Entry 1HZW (X-ray diffraction, 2.00 A resolution); this record covers chains A and B.

== Chain A (and B) ==
Protein: Thymidylate synthase
From: Homo sapiens
Notes: EC 2.1.1.45; chain B of this document is another copy of the same molecule, construct and numbering; everything in this record applies to it too
Reference sequence: P04818 (TYSY_HUMAN); numbering as in UniProt; present here: 1-6, 30-313
Sequence (290 residues; row label = number of the first residue in the row; note: 23 numbers in that range are skipped by the numbering (no residue carries them; nothing is unmodelled there)):
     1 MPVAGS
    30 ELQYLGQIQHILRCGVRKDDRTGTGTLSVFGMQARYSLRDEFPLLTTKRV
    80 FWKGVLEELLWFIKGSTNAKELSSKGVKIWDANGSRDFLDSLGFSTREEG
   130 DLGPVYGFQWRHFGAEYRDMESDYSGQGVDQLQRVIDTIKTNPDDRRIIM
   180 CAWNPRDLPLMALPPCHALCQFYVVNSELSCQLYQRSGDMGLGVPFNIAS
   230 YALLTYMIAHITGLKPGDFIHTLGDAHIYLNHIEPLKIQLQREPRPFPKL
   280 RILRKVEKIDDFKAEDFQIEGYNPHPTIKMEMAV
Disordered / not traced: 1-4, 308-313 (chain B: 1-4, 307-313)
Curated features (UniProtKB/Swiss-Prot):
  - active site: Cys-195 (Nucleophile)
  - binding site (dUMP): Arg-50, Arg-175, Arg-176, Cys-195, His-196, Arg-215 to Asp-218, Asn-226, His-256 to Tyr-258
  - binding site ((6R)-5,10-methylene-5,6,7,8-tetrahydrofolate): Asp-218, Ala-312
  - modified residue: Ser-114 (Phosphoserine)
  - cross-link (Glycyl lysine isopeptide (Lys-Gly)): Lys-287 (interchain with G-Cter in SUMO2), Lys-292 (interchain with G-Cter in SUMO2), Lys-308 (interchain with G-Cter in SUMO2)
  - natural variant: Glu-87 (E87K: In DKCD; uncertain significance), Arg-115 to Val-313 (deletion: In DKCD), Gln-160 (Q160H: In DKCD; uncertain significance), Arg-271 to Val-313 (deletion: In DKCD)
What the authors report for this chain:
  - binding site for phosphate ion: Arg-50, Arg-175, Arg-176
  - contacts within the chain: Glu-30/Thr-75 (hydrogen bond), Glu-30/Thr-76 (hydrogen bond)
  - catalytic residues: Cys-195
  - conformationally variable residues (loop rearrangement): Cys-180 to Val-204

== How chain A and chain B interact ==
Pairs across the interface - 108 pairs, chain A then chain B:
  Val-45(A) with Val-204(B), hydrophobic; Asn-205(B)
  Arg-46(A) with Val-204(B)
  Lys-47(A) with Asp-173(B), hydrogen bond (side chain-backbone); Arg-175(B); Tyr-202(B); Val-203(B); Val-204(B)
  Asp-48(A) with Asp-173(B)
  Asp-49(A) with Arg-175(B)
  Arg-50(A) with Asp-174(B), salt bridge; Arg-176(B)
  Ser-57(A) with Tyr-202(B), hydrogen bond
  Val-58(A) with Tyr-202(B)
  Phe-59(A) with Arg-64(B), hydrogen bond (backbone-side chain); Gln-200(B); Tyr-202(B), hydrophobic; Ser-209(B); Cys-210(B); Gln-211(B); Ile-249(B), hydrophobic
  Gly-60(A) with Gln-62(B), hydrogen bond (backbone-side chain); Arg-64(B), hydrogen bond (backbone-side chain); Gln-211(B)
  Met-61(A) with Gln-62(B)
  Gln-62(A) with Gly-60(B); Met-61(B), hydrogen bond (side chain-backbone); Gln-62(B), hydrogen bond (side chain-backbone); Thr-251(B)
  Arg-64(A) with Phe-59(B), hydrogen bond (side chain-backbone); Gly-60(B), hydrogen bond (side chain-backbone)
  Phe-142(A) with Asn-183(B); Pro-184(B)
  Gly-143(A) with Arg-185(B)
  Gln-160(A) with Pro-184(B)
  Arg-163(A) with Leu-187(B)
  Asn-171(A) with Arg-50(B)
  Asp-173(A) with Lys-47(B), hydrogen bond (backbone-side chain); Asp-48(B)
  Asp-174(A) with Arg-50(B), salt bridge
  Arg-175(A) with Lys-47(B); Asp-49(B); Arg-215(B), hydrogen bond (backbone-side chain); Ser-216(B), hydrogen bond; Asp-254(B); His-256(B), hydrogen bond; Tyr-258(B), hydrogen bond
  Arg-176(A) with Arg-50(B); Trp-182(B); Pro-193(B); Arg-215(B)
  Ile-178(A) with Trp-182(B); Arg-215(B)
  Cys-180(A) with Cys-180(B), hydrophobic; Trp-182(B)
  Trp-182(A) with Arg-176(B); Ile-178(B); Cys-180(B)
  Asn-183(A) with Phe-142(B)
  Pro-184(A) with Phe-142(B); Gln-160(B)
  Arg-185(A) with Gly-143(B), hydrogen bond (side chain-backbone)
  Leu-187(A) with Arg-163(B)
  Pro-193(A) with Arg-176(B)
  Ala-197(A) with Leu-198(B), hydrophobic
  Leu-198(A) with Leu-198(B), hydrophobic; Tyr-213(B), hydrophobic
  Gln-200(A) with Phe-59(B); Tyr-213(B), hydrogen bond; Arg-215(B), hydrogen bond (side chain-backbone); Gly-253(B)
  Tyr-202(A) with Lys-47(B); Ser-57(B), hydrogen bond; Val-58(B); Phe-59(B), hydrophobic; Asp-254(B)
  Val-203(A) with Lys-47(B)
  Val-204(A) with Val-45(B), hydrophobic; Arg-46(B)
  Asn-205(A) with Val-45(B)
  Ser-209(A) with Phe-59(B)
  Cys-210(A) with Phe-59(B)
  Gln-211(A) with Phe-59(B); Gly-60(B); Tyr-213(B), hydrogen bond; Thr-251(B); Leu-252(B); Gly-253(B)
  Tyr-213(A) with Leu-198(B), hydrophobic; Gln-200(B), hydrogen bond; Gln-211(B), hydrogen bond; Tyr-213(B), hydrophobic
  Arg-215(A) with Arg-175(B), hydrogen bond (side chain-backbone); Arg-176(B); Ile-178(B); Gln-200(B), hydrogen bond (backbone-side chain)
  Ser-216(A) with Arg-175(B), hydrogen bond
  Ile-249(A) with Phe-59(B), hydrophobic
  Thr-251(A) with Gln-62(B); Gln-211(B); Thr-251(B)
  Leu-252(A) with Gln-211(B)
  Gly-253(A) with Gln-200(B); Gln-211(B)
  Asp-254(A) with Arg-175(B); Tyr-202(B)
  His-256(A) with Arg-175(B), hydrogen bond
  Tyr-258(A) with Arg-175(B), hydrogen bond
Other interface residues (no listed pair), chain A (55 interface residues in all): Thr-55, Val-158, Pro-172, Leu-192, Phe-201
Other interface residues (no listed pair), chain B (54 interface residues in all): Thr-55, Val-158, Asn-171, Pro-172, Ala-197, Phe-201

== In short ==
The interface between chain A and chain B involves 55 residues on one side and 54 on the other; the contacts
include 26 hydrogen bonds and 2 salt bridges. Among the polar pairs are Arg-50(A)/Asp-174(B),
Lys-47(A)/Asp-173(B) and Ser-57(A)/Tyr-202(B). From the paper: the catalytic residue Cys-195(A); a binding
site for phosphate ion at Arg-50(A), Arg-175(A) and Arg-176(A).
Both chains are Thymidylate synthase (Homo sapiens). Entry 1HZW (Crystal structure of human thymidylate
synthase) was determined by X-ray diffraction together with 1I00 from the same study.
